7ARJ - chains E and V of the 5 polymer chains in the assembly; structure by electron microscopy, 3.20 A resolution.

== Chain E ==
Name: Lipoprotein-releasing system transmembrane protein LolE
From: Escherichia coli (strain K12)
UniProtKB: P75958 (LOLE_ECOLI); residues 1-414 here = UniProt positions 1-414
Amino-acid sequence (414 residues; row label = number of the first residue in the row):
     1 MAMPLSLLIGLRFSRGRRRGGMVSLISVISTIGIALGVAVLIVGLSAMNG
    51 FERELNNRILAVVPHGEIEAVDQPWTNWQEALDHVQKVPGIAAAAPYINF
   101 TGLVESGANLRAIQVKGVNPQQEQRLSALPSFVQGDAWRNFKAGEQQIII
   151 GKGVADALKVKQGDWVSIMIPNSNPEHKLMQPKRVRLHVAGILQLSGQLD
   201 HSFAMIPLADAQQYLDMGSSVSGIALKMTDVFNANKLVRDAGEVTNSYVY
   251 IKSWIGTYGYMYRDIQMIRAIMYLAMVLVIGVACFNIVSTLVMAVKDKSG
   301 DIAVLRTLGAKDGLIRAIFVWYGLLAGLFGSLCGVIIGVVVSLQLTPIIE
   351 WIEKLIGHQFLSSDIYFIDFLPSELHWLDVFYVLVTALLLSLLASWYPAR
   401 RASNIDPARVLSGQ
Not modelled in the structure: 1-3, 413-414
Small-molecule neighbours: Z41 ((2S)-3-hydroxypropane-1,2-diyl dihexadecanoate): V40, M267, I268, I271, M272

== Chain V ==
Name: LPP
From: Escherichia coli K-12
Amino-acid sequence (10 residues; each row starts with the number of its first residue):
     1 CSSNAKIDQL
Covalent attachments: (2S)-3-hydroxypropane-1,2-diyl dihexadecanoate (Z41) linked to C1; palmitic acid (PLM) linked to C1

== Chain E / chain V interface ==
Pairs across the interface (6; chain E residue first):
  Y248(E) - L10(V)  hydrogen bond (side chain-backbone)
  I251(E) - Q9(V)
  I251(E) - L10(V)
  Y260(E) - N4(V)
  Y260(E) - K6(V)
  R263(E) - S3(V)
Also at the interface, not in a pair above, chain E (9 interface residues in all): Y250, G256, D264, I268, Y366
Also at the interface, not in a pair above, chain V (7 interface residues in all): C1, I7

== Overview ==
9 residues of chain E face 7 of chain V across their interface; the contacts include 1 hydrogen bond. The
hydrogen-bonded pair is Y248(E)-L10(V). Ligands of chain E: compound Z41. Compound Z41 is covalently linked to
C1(V). Covalently linked palmitic acid: at C1(V).
Chain E is Lipoprotein-releasing system transmembrane protein LolE (Escherichia coli (strain K12)) and chain V
is LPP (Escherichia coli K-12); the structure, LolCDE in complex with lipoprotein and AMPPNP complex
undimerized form, was determined by electron microscopy together with 7ARH, 7ARI, 7ARK, 7ARL and 7ARM from the
same study.
